4JLS - chains B and D of the 4 polymer chains in the assembly; structure by X-ray diffraction, 2.20 A resolution.

Chain B (and D):
Name: Xanthine phosphoribosyltransferase
From: Escherichia coli
Notes: EC 2.4.2.22; chain D of this document is another copy of the same molecule, construct and numbering; everything in this record applies to it too
UniProt: H0Q6L9 (H0Q6L9_ECOLI); numbering as in UniProt (aligned over 1-152)
Amino-acid sequence (152 residues; numbered 1 to 152; the number before each row is that of its first residue):
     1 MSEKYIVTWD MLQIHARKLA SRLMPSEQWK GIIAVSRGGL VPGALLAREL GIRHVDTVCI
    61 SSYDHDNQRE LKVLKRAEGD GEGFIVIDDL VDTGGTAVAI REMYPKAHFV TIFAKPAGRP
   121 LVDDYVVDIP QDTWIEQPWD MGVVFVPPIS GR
Not modelled in the structure: 1-2, 63-77 (chain D: 1-2, 63-79)
Residues lining bound ligands: 3ZE ({2-[(3S,4R)-3-(2-amino-6-oxo-1,6-dihydro-9H-purin-9-yl)-4-hydroxypyrrolidin-1-yl]-2-oxoethyl}phosphonic acid): Leu90, Val91, Asp92, Thr93, Gly94, Gly95, Thr96, Lys115, Thr133, Trp134, Ile135, Gln137

How chain B and chain D interact:
Residue-residue contacts (41; chain B residue first):
  Asp10(B) - Thr8(D)
  Arg17(B) - Ile149(D)
  Ala20(B) - Ile149(D)  hydrophobic
  Met24(B) - Ile149(D)
  Met24(B) - Ser150(D)
  Ser26(B) - Ser150(D)
  Ser26(B) - Arg152(D)  hydrogen bond (backbone-side chain)
  Glu27(B) - Arg152(D)
  Trp29(B) - Arg152(D)  hydrogen bond (backbone-side chain)
  Arg48(B) - Phe145(D)
  Arg48(B) - Val146(D)  hydrogen bond (side chain-backbone)
  Arg48(B) - Pro147(D)
  Arg48(B) - Pro148(D)
  Glu49(B) - Pro148(D)
  Glu49(B) - Ile149(D)  hydrogen bond (side chain-backbone)
  Glu49(B) - Ser150(D)  hydrogen bond (backbone-backbone)
  Leu50(B) - Ser150(D)
  Leu50(B) - Arg152(D)
  Gly51(B) - Arg152(D)
  Ile52(B) - Arg152(D)
  Arg53(B) - Arg152(D)  hydrogen bond (side chain-backbone)
  Phe145(B) - Arg48(D)
  Val146(B) - Arg48(D)  hydrogen bond (backbone-side chain)
  Pro147(B) - Arg48(D)
  Pro148(B) - Arg48(D)
  Pro148(B) - Glu49(D)
  Ile149(B) - Arg17(D)
  Ile149(B) - Ser21(D)
  Ile149(B) - Met24(D)
  Ile149(B) - Glu49(D)  hydrogen bond (backbone-side chain)
  Ser150(B) - Met24(D)
  Ser150(B) - Ser26(D)
  Ser150(B) - Glu27(D)
  Ser150(B) - Glu49(D)  hydrogen bond (backbone-backbone)
  Ser150(B) - Leu50(D)
  Arg152(B) - Ser26(D)  hydrogen bond (side chain-backbone)
  Arg152(B) - Glu27(D)
  Arg152(B) - Trp29(D)  hydrogen bond (side chain-backbone)
  Arg152(B) - Leu50(D)
  Arg152(B) - Gly51(D)
  Arg152(B) - Ile52(D)
Interface residues without a listed pair, chain B (24 interface residues in all): Thr8, Met11, Ser21, Lys30
Interface residues without a listed pair, chain D (23 interface residues in all): Asp10, Met11, Ala20, Lys30

Overview:
24 residues of chain B face 23 of chain D across their interface, with 11 hydrogen bonds. Polar contacts
include Ser26(B)-Arg152(D), Trp29(B)-Arg152(D) and Arg48(B)-Val146(D). Ligands of chain B: compound 3ZE.
Both chains are Xanthine phosphoribosyltransferase (Escherichia coli). Entry 4JLS (Crystal Structure of E.
coli XGPRT in complex with (3R,4S)-4-(Guanin-9-yl)-3-hydroxypyrrolidin-1-N-ylacetylphosphonic acid) was
determined by X-ray diffraction, deposited together with 4JIT.
